8T8L - chain A; structure by X-ray diffraction, 1.90 A resolution.

# Chain A
Name: DUF507 family protein
Source organism: Aquifex aeolicus
UniProt: O67633 (O67633_AQUAE); residues 1-183 here = UniProt positions 1-183
Sequence (184 residues; row label = number of the first residue in the row; numbering starts at 0):
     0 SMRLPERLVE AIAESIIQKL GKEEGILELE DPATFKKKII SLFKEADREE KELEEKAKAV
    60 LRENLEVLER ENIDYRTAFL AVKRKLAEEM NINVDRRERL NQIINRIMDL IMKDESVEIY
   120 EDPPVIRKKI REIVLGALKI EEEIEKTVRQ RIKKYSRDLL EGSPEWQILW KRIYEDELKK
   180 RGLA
Disordered / not traced: 0
Sequence notes: expression tag (0)
Bound ions: Na+: Glu27, Asn71
What the authors report for this chain:
  - conformationally variable residues (domain motion): Glu141 to Ala183
  - interface residues: Lys50, Arg61, Arg75, Arg126, Lys127, Glu164, Lys170
  - contacts within the chain: Glu44-Arg47 (salt bridge), Arg47-Glu51 (salt bridge)

# Overview
Glu27 and Asn71 form the Na+ site. From the paper: interface residues Lys50, Arg61 and Arg75 among others;
conformational variability at Glu141.
Chain A is DUF507 family protein (Aquifex aeolicus); the structure, Structure of Domain of Unknown Function
507 (DUF507) in Space Group P3(2)21, was determined by X-ray diffraction together with 8T8K from the same
study.
